PDB entry 8XQN | electron microscopy, 3.05 A resolution | chains A and S of the 5 polymer chains in the assembly

[Chain A]
Protein: Guanine nucleotide-binding protein G(i) subunit alpha-1
From: Homo sapiens
Reference sequence: P63096 (GNAI1_HUMAN); residue numbers follow UniProt; this construct covers 1-354
Chain sequence (370 residues; numbered -15 to 354; the number before each row is that of its first residue; numbers below 1 keep their minus sign (Met-15 is residue -15)):
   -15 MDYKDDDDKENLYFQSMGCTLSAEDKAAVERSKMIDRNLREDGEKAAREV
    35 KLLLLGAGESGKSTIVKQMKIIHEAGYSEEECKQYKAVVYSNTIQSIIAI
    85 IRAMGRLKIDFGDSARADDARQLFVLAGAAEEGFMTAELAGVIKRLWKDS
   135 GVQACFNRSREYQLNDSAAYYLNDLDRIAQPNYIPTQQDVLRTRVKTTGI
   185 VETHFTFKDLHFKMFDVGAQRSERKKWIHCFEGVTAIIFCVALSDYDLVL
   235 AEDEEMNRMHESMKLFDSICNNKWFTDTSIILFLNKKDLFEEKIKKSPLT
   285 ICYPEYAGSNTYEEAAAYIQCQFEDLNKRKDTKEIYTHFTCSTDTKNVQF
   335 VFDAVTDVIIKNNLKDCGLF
Unresolved in the structure: -15 to 2, 55-181
Sequence notes: initiating methionine (-15); expression tag (-14 to 0); conflict Ala203 (Gly in P63096), Ser326 (Ala in P63096)

[Chain S]
Protein: scFv16
From: Homo sapiens
Notes: antibody fragment or engineered binder
Chain sequence (286 residues; numbered -19 to 254 plus 14 insertion-coded residues; 2 numbers in that range are skipped by the numbering (no residue carries them; nothing is unmodelled there); the number before each row is that of its first residue; a row labelled like 121A-121N holds insertion residues (121A, then the next letters in order); numbers below 1 keep their minus sign (Met-19 is residue -19)):
   -19 MVSAIVLYVLLAAAAHSAFADVQLVESGGGLVQPGGSRKLSCSASGFAFS
    31 SFGMHWVRQAPEKGLEWVAYISSGSGTIYYADTVKGRFTISRDDPKNTLF
    81 LQMTSLRSEDTAMYYCVRSIYYYGSSPFDFWGQGTTLTVSS
121A-121N GGGGSGGGGSGGGG
   124 SDIVMTQATSSVPVTPGESVSISCRSSKSLLHSNGNTYLYWFLQRPGQSP
   174 QLLIYRMSNLASGVPDRFSGSGSGTAFTLTISRLEAEDVGVYYCMQHLEY
   224 PLTFGAGTKLELKAAAENLYFQSHHHHHHHH
Unresolved in the structure: -19 to 1, 121A-121N, 236-254
Cystine bridges: Cys22-Cys96, Cys147-Cys217

[Chain A / chain S interface]
Pairs across the interface (26; chain A residue first):
  Thr4(A) with His155(S)
  Ser6(A) with His155(S), hydrogen bond; Asn157(S), hydrogen bond; Tyr161(S), hydrogen bond
  Ala7(A) with His220(S); Leu221(S); Tyr223(S), hydrophobic
  Glu8(A) with Tyr101(S); Pro107(S); Tyr161(S); Tyr163(S), hydrogen bond; Arg179(S), salt bridge; His220(S), salt bridge
  Asp9(A) with Asn157(S)
  Ala11(A) with Tyr50(S); Tyr101(S), hydrophobic
  Ala12(A) with Tyr101(S)
  Glu14(A) with Ser52(S), hydrogen bond; Gly56(S); Thr57(S), hydrogen bond
  Arg15(A) with Ser31(S); Ile100(S); Tyr101(S); Tyr102(S)
  Met18(A) with Ser53(S); Gly54(S)
Also at the interface, not in a pair above, chain A (11 interface residues in all): Leu5
Also at the interface, not in a pair above, chain S (20 interface residues in all): Ser30

[In short]
11 residues of chain A and 20 residues of chain S are in contact; the contacts include 6 hydrogen bonds and 2
salt bridges. Polar contacts include Glu8(A)-Arg179(S), Glu8(A)-His220(S) and Ser6(A)-His155(S).
Chain A is Guanine nucleotide-binding protein G(i) subunit alpha-1 and chain S is scFv16, both from Homo
sapiens; the structure, Structure of human class T GPCR TAS2R14-DNGi complex with Aristolochic acid A, was
determined by electron microscopy, deposited together with 8XQL, 8XQO, 8XQP, 8XQR, 8XQS, 8XQT and 8YKY.
